Entry 4MTP (X-ray diffraction, 3.65 A resolution); this record covers chain A.

[Chain A]
Name: RNA dependent RNA polymerase
From: Japanese encephalitis virus
Notes: EC 2.7.7.48; fragment: RdRp module of NS5
Reference sequence: G3LHD9 (G3LHD9_9FLAV); residues 272-905 here correspond to UniProt positions 2799-3432 (UniProt number = residue number + 2527)
Amino-acid sequence (634 residues; numbered 272 to 905; the number before each row is that of its first residue):
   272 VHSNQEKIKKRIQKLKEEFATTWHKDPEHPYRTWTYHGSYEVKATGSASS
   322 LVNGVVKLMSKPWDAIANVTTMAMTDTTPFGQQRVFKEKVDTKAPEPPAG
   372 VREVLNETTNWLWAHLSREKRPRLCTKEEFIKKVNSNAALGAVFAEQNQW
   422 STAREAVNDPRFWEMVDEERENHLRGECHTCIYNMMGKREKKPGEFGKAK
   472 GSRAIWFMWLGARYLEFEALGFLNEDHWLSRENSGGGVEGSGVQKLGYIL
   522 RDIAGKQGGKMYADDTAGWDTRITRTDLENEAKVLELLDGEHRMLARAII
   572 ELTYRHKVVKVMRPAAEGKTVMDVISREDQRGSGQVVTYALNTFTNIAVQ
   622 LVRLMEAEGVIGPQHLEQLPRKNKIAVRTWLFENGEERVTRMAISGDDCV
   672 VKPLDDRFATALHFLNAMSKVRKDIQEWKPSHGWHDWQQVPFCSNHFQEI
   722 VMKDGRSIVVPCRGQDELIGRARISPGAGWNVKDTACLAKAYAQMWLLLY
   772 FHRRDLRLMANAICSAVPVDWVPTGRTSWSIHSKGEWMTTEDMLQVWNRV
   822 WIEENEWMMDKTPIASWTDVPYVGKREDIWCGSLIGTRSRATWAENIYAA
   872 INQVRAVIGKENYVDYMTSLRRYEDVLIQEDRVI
Not modelled in the structure: 272-275, 318-321, 407-423, 750-751, 890-905
Sequence notes: conflict R373 (Lys2900 in G3LHD9), N429 (Asp2956 in G3LHD9), A836 (Thr3363 in G3LHD9)
Bound ions: Zn2+ site 1: E440, H444, C449, C452; Zn2+ site 2: H717, C733, C852
From the paper describing this entry:
  - interface residues: E466, F467
  - mutagenesis - D541A, S604A, R734A, R742A: abolished catalytic activity on initiation
  - mutagenesis - S799A, S799Y: increased catalytic activity on initiate RNA synthesis
  - mutagenesis - R734A, R742A, S799A, S799Y: unchanged catalytic activity on elongation
  - mutagenesis - D541A, S604A: decreased catalytic activity on elongation
  - mutagenesis - D541A/S604A: abolished catalytic activity on primer extension

[In short]
The Zn2+ site 1 is built by E440, H444, C449 and C452. The Zn2+ site 2 is built by H717, C733 and C852. From
the paper: D541A, S604A and R734A, among others, abolish catalytic activity on initiation; interface residues
E466 and F467; 7 substitutions were tested in all.
Chain A is RNA dependent RNA polymerase (Japanese encephalitis virus); the structure, RdRp from Japanesese
Encephalitis Virus, was determined by X-ray diffraction, deposited together with 4HDG and 4HDH.
